9K20 - chains A and B of the 5 polymer chains in the assembly; structure by electron microscopy, 2.65 A resolution.

Chain A:
Name: P2Y purinoceptor 2
Source organism: Homo sapiens
Reference sequence: P41231 (P2RY2_HUMAN); residue numbers follow UniProt; this construct covers 1-377
Chain sequence (420 residues; row label = number of the first residue in the row; numbers below 1 keep their minus sign (Met-23 is residue -23)):
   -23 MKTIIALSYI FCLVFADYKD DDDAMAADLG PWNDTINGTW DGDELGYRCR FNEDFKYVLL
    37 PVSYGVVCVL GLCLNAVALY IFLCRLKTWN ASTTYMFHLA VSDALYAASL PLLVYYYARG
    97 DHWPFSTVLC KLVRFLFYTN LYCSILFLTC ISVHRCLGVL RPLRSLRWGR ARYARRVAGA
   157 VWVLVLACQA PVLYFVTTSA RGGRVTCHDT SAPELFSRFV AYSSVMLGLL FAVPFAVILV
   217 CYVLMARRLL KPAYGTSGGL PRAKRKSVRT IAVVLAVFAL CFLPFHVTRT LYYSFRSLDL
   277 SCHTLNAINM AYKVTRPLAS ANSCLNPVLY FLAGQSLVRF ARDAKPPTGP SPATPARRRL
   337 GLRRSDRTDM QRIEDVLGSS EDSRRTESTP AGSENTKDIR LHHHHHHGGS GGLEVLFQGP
Not modelled in the structure: -23 to 20, 309-396
Sequence notes: initiating methionine (-23); expression tag (-22 to 0, 378-396); conflict Leu46 (Pro in P41231), Ser312 (Arg in P41231); engineered mutation Asn302 (Asp in P41231)
UniProt features mapped onto this chain:
  - glycosylation (N-linked (GlcNAc...) asparagine): Asn9, Asn13
Disulfide bonds: Cys25-Cys278, Cys106-Cys183
Small-molecule neighbours: ATP (adenosine-5'-triphosphate): Tyr23, Cys25, Arg26, Phe27, Glu29, Lys32, Tyr93, Asp97, Arg110, His184, Asp185, Thr186, Ser187, Tyr268, Tyr269, Arg272, Lys289, Arg292
Reported in the primary citation:
  - conformationally variable residues (helix shift): Arg238
  - mutagenesis - R224A, Y230A/T232A/S233A: decreased signaling
  - mutagenesis - C25A: abolished signaling in response to ATP
  - mutagenesis - Y23A, Y23L/R24D/R26W, F27A, E29A, F261A, N285A, Y288A: decreased signaling in response to ATP
  - mutagenesis - C25A, C278A: abolished signaling (constitutive activity)
  - mutagenesis - H184A, D185A, P189A, F192A, Y268A, R272A, L276A: decreased signaling (constitutive activity)

Chain B:
Name: Guanine nucleotide-binding protein G(o) subunit alpha
Source organism: Homo sapiens
Notes: EC 3.6.5.-
Reference sequence: P09471 (GNAO_HUMAN); aligned in 2 segments with insertions or deletions, so no single offset holds: 1-55 ~ UniProt 4-57; 64-226 ~ UniProt 182-354
Chain sequence (226 residues; numbered 1 to 226; the number before each row is that of its first residue):
     1 TLSAEDKAAV ERSKMGIEKN LKEDGISAAK DVKLLLLGAD NSGKSTIVKQ MKIIHGGSGG
    61 SGGTTGIVET HFTFKNLHFR LFDVGGQRSE RKKWIHCFED VTAIIFCVDL SDYNRMHESL
   121 MDFDSICNNK FFIDTSIILF LNKKDLFGEK IKKSPLTICF PEYTGPNTYE DAAAYIQAQF
   181 ESKNRSPNKE IYCHMTCATD TNNAQVIFDA VTDIIIANNL RGCGLY
Not modelled in the structure: 53-65
Sequence notes: conflict Asp6 (Glu9 in P09471), Lys7 (Arg10 in P09471), Val10 (Leu13 in P09471), Gly16 (Ala18 in P09471), Asp40 (Gly42 in P09471), Asn41 (Glu43 in P09471), Asp109 (Ala227 in P09471), Asp112 (Gly230 in P09471), Asp122 (Leu250 in P09471), Ala204 (Ile332 in P09471), Ile207 (Val335 in P09471); insertion (15); linker (56-63)
UniProt features mapped onto this chain:
  - region: Lys33 to Ala39, Ser42 to Thr46 (G1 motif), Phe79 to Arg88 (G3 motif)
  - binding site (GTP): Lys44, Ser45, Thr46
  - binding site (Mg(2+)): Ser45, Thr64
  - modified residue: Gln87 (5-glutamyl histamine)

Interface between chain A and chain B:
Residue-residue contacts - 40 pairs, chain A then chain B:
  Asn66(A) - Gly222(B)
  Arg131(A) - Cys223(B)
  Arg131(A) - Gly224(B)
  Arg131(A) - Leu225(B)
  Gly134(A) - Asn219(B)  hydrogen bond (backbone-side chain)
  Val135(A) - Ile216(B)
  Val135(A) - Leu220(B)  hydrophobic
  Pro138(A) - Thr212(B)
  Pro138(A) - Ile215(B)  hydrophobic
  Pro138(A) - Ile216(B)  hydrophobic
  Pro138(A) - Asn219(B)
  Leu139(A) - Leu77(B)  hydrophobic
  Leu139(A) - Ile215(B)
  Leu142(A) - Ile215(B)  hydrophobic
  Leu142(A) - Asn219(B)
  Arg143(A) - Ala29(B)
  Arg143(A) - Lys30(B)  hydrogen bond (side chain-backbone)
  Arg143(A) - Asp31(B)  hydrogen bond (side chain-backbone)
  Arg143(A) - Val32(B)
  Arg143(A) - Leu77(B)
  Arg143(A) - Ile215(B)
  Met221(A) - Leu225(B)  hydrophobic
  Arg224(A) - Ile216(B)
  Leu225(A) - Leu220(B)  hydrophobic
  Tyr230(A) - Cys193(B)
  Tyr230(A) - His194(B)  hydrogen bond
  Gly231(A) - Glu181(B)
  Gly231(A) - Ile191(B)
  Gly231(A) - Tyr192(B)
  Gly231(A) - Cys193(B)  hydrogen bond (backbone-backbone)
  Thr232(A) - Glu190(B)  hydrogen bond
  Ser233(A) - Glu181(B)  hydrogen bond
  Ala239(A) - Tyr226(B)
  Lys240(A) - Asp213(B)  salt bridge
  Lys242(A) - Tyr226(B)  hydrogen bond (side chain-backbone)
  Ser243(A) - Leu220(B)
  Ser243(A) - Leu225(B)
  Arg245(A) - Tyr226(B)  hydrogen bond (side chain-backbone)
  Thr246(A) - Leu225(B)  hydrogen bond (side chain-backbone)
  Leu308(A) - Tyr226(B)
Also at the interface, not in a pair above, chain A (26 interface residues in all): Ser68, His130, Ala229, Pro237
Also at the interface, not in a pair above, chain B (26 interface residues in all): Gln177, Met195, Val206, Phe208
The authors on this interface:
  - interface residues, chain A: His130(A), Arg224(A), Tyr230(A), Thr232(A), Ser233(A)

Summary:
The chain A/chain B interface involves 26 residues from each chain; the contacts include 10 hydrogen bonds and
1 salt bridge. Among the polar pairs are Lys240(A)-Asp213(B), Gly134(A)-Asn219(B) and Arg143(A)-Lys30(B). From
the paper: Y23A, Y23L/R24D/R26W and F27A of chain A, among others, reduce signaling in response to ATP;
interface residues His130(A), Arg224(A) and Tyr230(A) among others; 18 substitutions were tested in all.
Here chain A is P2Y purinoceptor 2 and chain B is Guanine nucleotide-binding protein G(o) subunit alpha, both
from Homo sapiens. Entry 9K20 (Cryo-EM structure of ATP-bound P2Y purinoceptor 2-miniGo-scFv16 complex) was
determined by electron microscopy together with 9K0K, 9K0X and 9K25 from the same study.
